Entry 10MH (X-ray diffraction, 2.55 A resolution); this record covers chains B and A of the 3 polymer chains in the assembly.

Chain B:
Molecule: 12-nt DNA strand
Sequence (12 nucleotides; numbered 402 to 413; the number before each row is that of its first residue):
   402 CCATGCGCTG AC
Modified / non-standard residues: 5CM (5-methyl-2'-deoxy-cytidine-5'-monophosphate) at position 407

Chain A:
Name: Protein (cytosine-SPECIFIC methyltransferase hhai)
Source organism: Haemophilus haemolyticus
Notes: EC 2.1.1.73
UniProt: P05102 (MTH1_HAEHA); residues 1-327 here = UniProt positions 1-327
Chain sequence (327 residues; numbered 1 to 327; the number before each row is that of its first residue):
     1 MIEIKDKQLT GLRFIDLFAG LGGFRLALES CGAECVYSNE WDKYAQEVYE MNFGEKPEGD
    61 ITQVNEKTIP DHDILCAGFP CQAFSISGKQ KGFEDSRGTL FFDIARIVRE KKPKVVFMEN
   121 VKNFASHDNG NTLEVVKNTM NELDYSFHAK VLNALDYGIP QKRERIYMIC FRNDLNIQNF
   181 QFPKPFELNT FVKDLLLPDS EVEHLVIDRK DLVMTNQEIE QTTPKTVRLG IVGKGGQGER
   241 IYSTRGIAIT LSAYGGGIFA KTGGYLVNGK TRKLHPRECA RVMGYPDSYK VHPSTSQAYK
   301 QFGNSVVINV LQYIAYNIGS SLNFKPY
Small-molecule neighbours: S-adenosylhomocysteine (SAH): Phe18, Ala19, Gly20, Leu21, Gly22, Gly23, Phe24, Asn39, Glu40, Trp41, Asp42, Asp60, Ile61, Gly78, Pro80, Leu100, Tyr285, Asn304, Ser305, Val306
Curated features (UniProtKB/Swiss-Prot):
  - active site: Cys81
  - mutagenesis: Cys81 (C81G: Cells die, loss of methyltransferase activity, binds DNA about 3-fold more tightly ...), Gln237 (Q237X: Decrease in enzyme activity due to 98%-99% loss of DNA-binding activity. No change in substrate specificity)

Chain B / chain A interface:
Residue-residue contacts (20):
  DC403(B) with Ser294(A), phosphate contact; Ser296(A), phosphate contact; Gln297(A), phosphate contact
  DT405(B) with Gly257(A), sugar contact; Ile258(A), phosphate contact
  DG406(B) with Arg209(A), salt bridge to the phosphate; Gly256(A), base contact; Gly257(A), hydrogen bond to the base
  5CM_407(B) with Lys234(A), salt bridge to the phosphate; Gln237(A), hydrogen bond to the base; Glu239(A), base contact; Gly256(A), base contact
  DG408(B) with Gly236(A), base contact; Gln237(A), hydrogen bond to the base
  DT410(B) with Ile86(A), base contact; Gln90(A), hydrogen bond to the phosphate
  DG411(B) with Ile86(A), sugar contact; Gln90(A), hydrogen bond to the phosphate; Asn123(A), sugar contact
  DA412(B) with Ser126(A), phosphate contact
Other interface residues (no listed pair), chain B (10 interface residues in all): DC402, DA404
Other interface residues (no listed pair), chain A (19 interface residues in all): Tyr44, Lys122, Gly255, Ala260

Overview:
10 residues of chain B and 19 residues of chain A are in contact; the contacts include 5 hydrogen bonds and 2
salt bridges. Polar pairs include DG406(B)-Gly257(A), 5CM_407(B)-Gln237(A) and DG408(B)-Gln237(A). Ligands of
chain A: S-adenosylhomocysteine.
Here chain B is a 12-nt DNA strand and chain A is Protein (cytosine-SPECIFIC methyltransferase hhai)
(Haemophilus haemolyticus). Entry 10MH (Ternary structure of hhai methyltransferase with adohcy and
hemimethylated DNA containing 5,6-dihydro-5-azacytosine at the target) was determined by X-ray diffraction.
